3IKY - chains A and B of the 12 polymer chains in the assembly; structure by electron microscopy, 18.00 A resolution (very low resolution: no residue pairs are listed; an interface is given only as per-side residue counts).

[Chain A (and B)]
Name: Plasmid segregation protein parM
Organism: Escherichia coli
Notes: chain B of this document is another copy of the same molecule, construct and numbering; everything in this record applies to it too
UniProtKB: P11904 (PARM_ECOLX); residues 1-320 here = UniProt positions 1-320
Sequence (320 residues; numbered 1 to 320; the number before each row is that of its first residue):
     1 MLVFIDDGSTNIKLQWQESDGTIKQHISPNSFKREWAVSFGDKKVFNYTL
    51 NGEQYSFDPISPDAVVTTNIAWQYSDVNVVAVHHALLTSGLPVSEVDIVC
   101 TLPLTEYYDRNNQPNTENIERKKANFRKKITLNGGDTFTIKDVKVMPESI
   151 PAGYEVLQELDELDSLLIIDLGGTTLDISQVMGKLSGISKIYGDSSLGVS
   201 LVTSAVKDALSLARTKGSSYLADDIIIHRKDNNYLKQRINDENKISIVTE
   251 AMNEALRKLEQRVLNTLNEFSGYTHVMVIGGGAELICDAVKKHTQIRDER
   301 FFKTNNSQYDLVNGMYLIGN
From the paper describing this entry:
  - conformationally variable residues (domain motion): D161 to D164, L212 to G217, S271 to T274, D298 to R300

[How chain A and chain B interact]
At this resolution (18 A) residue pairs are not listed: 15 residues of chain A and 15 of chain B lie at the interface.

[In short]
Chain A and chain B each contribute 15 residues to their interface. From the paper: conformational variability
at D161(A), L212(A) and S271(A) among others.
Chain A and chain B are both Plasmid segregation protein parM (Escherichia coli); the structure, Structural
model of ParM filament in the open state by cryo-EM, was determined by electron microscopy, deposited together
with 3IKU.
